3E3S - chain A; structure by X-ray diffraction, 1.73 A resolution.

Chain A:
Protein: Thaumatin I
Source organism: Thaumatococcus daniellii
Reference sequence: Q8RVT0 (Q8RVT0_THADA); residue numbers follow UniProt; this construct covers 1-207
Chain sequence (207 residues; numbered 1 to 207; the number before each row is that of its first residue):
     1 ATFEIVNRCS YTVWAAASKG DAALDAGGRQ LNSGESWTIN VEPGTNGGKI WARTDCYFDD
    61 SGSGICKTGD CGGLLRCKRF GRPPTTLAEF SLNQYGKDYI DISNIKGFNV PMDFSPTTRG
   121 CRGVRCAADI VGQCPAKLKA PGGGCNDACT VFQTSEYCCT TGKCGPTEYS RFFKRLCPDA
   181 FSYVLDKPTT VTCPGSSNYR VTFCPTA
Disulfide bonds: C9-C204, C56-C66, C71-C77, C121-C193, C126-C177, C134-C145, C149-C158, C159-C164
Metal / ion sites: K+ site 1 near D113 (its only coordinating residue here); K+ site 2 near R171 (its only coordinating residue here)
Ligand contacts:
  - 5-Amino-2,4,6-triiodoisophthalic acid (I3C; 5-amino-2,4,6-triiodobenzene-1,3-dicarboxylic acid), molecule 1: G20, D21, A22, K78, R79
  - 5-Amino-2,4,6-triiodoisophthalic acid (I3C), molecule 2: K49, F80, G81, L87, K106
  - 5-Amino-2,4,6-triiodoisophthalic acid (I3C), molecule 3: D70, R82, P83, T150
  - 5-Amino-2,4,6-triiodoisophthalic acid (I3C), molecule 4: G162, K163, C164, L185
  - 5-Amino-2,4,6-triiodoisophthalic acid (I3C), molecule 5: C164, G165, P166, R171, Y183
What the authors report for this chain:
  - binding site for 5-Amino-2,4,6-triiodoisophthalic acid: D21

In short:
Bound to chain A: 5 copies of 5-Amino-2,4,6-triiodoisophthalic acid. From the paper: a binding site for
5-Amino-2,4,6-triiodoisophthalic acid at D21.
Chain A is Thaumatin I (Thaumatococcus daniellii); the structure, Structure of thaumatin with the magic
triangle I3C, was determined by X-ray diffraction (same publication as 3E3D and 3E3T).
